PDB entry 6KLS | electron microscopy, 3.30 A resolution | chains A and E of the 6 polymer chains in the assembly

Chain A:
Protein: Rieske-I iron sulfur protein
Source organism: Aquifex aeolicus (strain VF5)
Reference sequence: O66460 (O66460_AQUAE); residue numbers follow UniProt; this construct covers 1-181
Sequence (181 residues; each row starts with the number of its first residue):
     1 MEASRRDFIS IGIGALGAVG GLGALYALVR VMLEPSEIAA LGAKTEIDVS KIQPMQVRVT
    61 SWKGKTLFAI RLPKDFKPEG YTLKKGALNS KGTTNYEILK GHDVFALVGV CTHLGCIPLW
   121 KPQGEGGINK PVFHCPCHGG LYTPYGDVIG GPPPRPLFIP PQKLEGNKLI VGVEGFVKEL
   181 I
Not modelled in the structure: 1-7, 76-95, 122-130, 171-181
Cystine bridges: C116-C137
Metal / ion sites: 2Fe-2S cluster Fe: C111, H113, C135, H138
Residues lining bound ligands:
  - DLX (2-[(2E,6E,10Z,14Z,18Z,23R)-3,7,11,15,19,23,27-heptamethyloctacosa-2,6,10,14,18-pentaenyl]naphthalene-1,4-dione): G17, G21, G23, A24, L25, Y26, A27, L28, R30
  - 2Fe-2S cluster (FES): C111, H113, L114, G115, C116, C135, C137, H138, G139, G140, P152
From the paper describing this entry:
  - 2Fe-2S cluster coordination: C111, H113, C135, H138
  - binding site for 2Fe-2S cluster: C111, H113, C116, C135, C137, H138
  - binding site for DLX: Y26, R30

Chain E:
Protein: cytochrome b subunit
Source organism: Aquifex aeolicus
Sequence (410 residues; each row starts with the number of its first residue):
     1 MGLIEKIVDW IDERAHVREI YRTQMVEYKV AKNLTFPYVF GILALVTFAI QIISGMVLIL
    61 YYKPSIADAF DSATYSIMGE IPFGWLFRHI HATGANFFMA IVYLHMFTGI YYNAYKRPRE
   121 LVWIVGWLIY FVLILTALSG YLLPWGQLSY WGFIVTTEIP GSLADAPILK PIFKAIAETI
   181 VLWMKGGYVV TDVTLGRVFG SHVLIYPLIL LALVGIHLYL VRAAGISNPE GIEYDKKKNP
   241 DKFVPFHPYM TLKEGAYVMW YLAVFFFFVF FHISHFLPPE NFEPANPLKT PAHIAPEWYL
   301 LGYYEVFRSI PSKFWGFVAF NALLLLLLLL PFLDFSPLKS ARRRPLFFVM FVIFMISSMA
   361 LTILGTMPPT PQNAKLGLIF AALVFAFFIS LPIISFIEYG WYKAKGGQQE
Not modelled in the structure: 1-6, 402-410
Metal / ion sites: heme Fe site 1: H91, H202; heme Fe site 2: H105, H217
Residues lining bound ligands:
  - DLX (2-[(2E,6E,10Z,14Z,18Z,23R)-3,7,11,15,19,23,27-heptamethyloctacosa-2,6,10,14,18-pentaenyl]naphthalene-1,4-dione), molecule 1: I20, I205, L208, I209, A212
  - DLX, molecule 2: Q24, L45, F48, A49, I52, I53, M56, L211, G215, L218, Y219, R222
  - DLX, molecule 3: I42, L45, L218, V221, R222, I226
  - DLX, molecule 4: I53, P82, F83, W85, L86, F87, I90, M259, F266
  - DLX, molecule 5: L128, F131, V132, L135, W183, Y206, I209, L213, I216
  - heme (HEM), molecule 1: Y38, V39, F40, G41, I42, A44, L45, F98, V102, H105, M106, A114, R119, V122, W123, G126, W127, I129, Y130, V214, H217, L218, V221, G225, I226, S227
  - heme (HEM), molecule 2: F48, Q51, I52, G55, M56, L58, I59, Y62, A73, R88, H91, A92, A95, F98, M99, L133, T136, A137, G140, Y141, L143, P144, F199, H202, V203, P207, L210, L277
From the paper describing this entry:
  - binding site for heme: Y38, R119
  - binding site for DLX: F83, R222
  - self-association interface (contacts with another copy of this molecule); pairs are residue here / residue on that copy: R197-Y61

How chain A and chain E interact:
Residue-residue contacts (20; chain A residue first):
  M32(A) - R197(E)  hydrogen bond (backbone-side chain)
  M32(A) - I205(E)  hydrophobic
  L33(A) - L182(E)
  L33(A) - W183(E)  hydrophobic
  E34(A) - L182(E)
  E34(A) - R197(E)
  P35(A) - V181(E)
  P35(A) - L182(E)
  P35(A) - G186(E)
  P35(A) - R197(E)
  A39(A) - V181(E)  hydrophobic
  A39(A) - G186(E)
  A39(A) - G187(E)
  A39(A) - Y188(E)
  A40(A) - Y188(E)  hydrophobic
  K63(A) - Y188(E)
  K65(A) - V189(E)
  V110(A) - L288(E)
  L114(A) - K289(E)
  G115(A) - L288(E)
Also at the interface, not in a pair above, chain A (14 interface residues in all): S36, L41, G64

Overview:
Chain A and chain E form an interface of 14 and 11 residues respectively, with 1 hydrogen bond. The
hydrogen-bonded pair is M32(A)-R197(E). From the paper: a binding site for 2Fe-2S cluster at C111(A), H113(A)
and C116(A) among others; a binding site for DLX at Y26(A), R30(A) and F83(E) among others.
Here chain A is Rieske-I iron sulfur protein (Aquifex aeolicus (strain VF5)) and chain E is cytochrome b
subunit (Aquifex aeolicus). Entry 6KLS (Hyperthermophilic respiratory Complex III) was determined by electron
microscopy, deposited together with 6KLV.
